8D6E - chain B; structure by X-ray diffraction, 2.15 A resolution.

Chain B:
Name: Membrane-associated tyrosine- and threonine-specific cdc2-inhibitory kinase
Source organism: Homo sapiens
Notes: EC 2.7.11.1; fragment: kinase domain
UniProtKB: Q99640 (PMYT1_HUMAN); residues 75-362 here = UniProt positions 75-362
Chain sequence (311 residues; numbered 52 to 362; the number before each row is that of its first residue):
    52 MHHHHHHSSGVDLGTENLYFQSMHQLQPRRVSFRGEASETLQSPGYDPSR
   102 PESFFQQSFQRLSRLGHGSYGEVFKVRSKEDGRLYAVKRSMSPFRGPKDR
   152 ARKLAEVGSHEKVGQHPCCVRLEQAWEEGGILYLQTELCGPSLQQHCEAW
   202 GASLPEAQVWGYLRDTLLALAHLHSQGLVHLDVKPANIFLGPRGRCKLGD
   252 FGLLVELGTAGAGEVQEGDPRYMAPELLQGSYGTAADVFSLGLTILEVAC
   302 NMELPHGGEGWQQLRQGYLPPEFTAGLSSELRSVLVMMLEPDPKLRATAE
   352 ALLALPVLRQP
Disordered / not traced: 52-76, 91-94, 362
Construct notes: initiating methionine (52); expression tag (53-74)
Residues lining bound ligands: QGI ((1P)-2-amino-1-(3-hydroxy-2,6-dimethylphenyl)-5,6-dimethyl-1H-pyrrolo[2,3-b]pyridine-3-carboxamide): L116, G117, Y121, V124, A137, V138, K139, E157, H161, V171, L185, T187, E188, L189, C190, G191, F240, G250, D251, F252
From the paper describing this entry:
  - binding site for QGI: K139, T187, G191, D251
  - specificity-determining residues: T187 (proposed by the authors, not directly observed)

Overview:
Bound to chain B: compound QGI. The paper reports a binding site for QGI at K139, T187 and G191 among others;
the specificity determinant T187.
Chain B is Membrane-associated tyrosine- and threonine-specific cdc2-inhibitory kinase (Homo sapiens); the
structure, Crystal Structure of Human Myt1 Kinase domain Bounded with RP-6306, was determined by X-ray
diffraction (same publication as 8D6C, 8D6D and 8D6F).
